Entry 1DZU (X-ray diffraction, 2.09 A resolution); this record covers chain P.

[Chain P]
Name: L-fuculose phosphate aldolase
Source organism: Escherichia coli
Notes: EC 4.1.2.17
UniProt: A0A037YR34 (A0A037YR34_ECOLX); residue numbers follow UniProt; this construct covers 1-215
Chain sequence (215 residues; each row starts with the number of its first residue):
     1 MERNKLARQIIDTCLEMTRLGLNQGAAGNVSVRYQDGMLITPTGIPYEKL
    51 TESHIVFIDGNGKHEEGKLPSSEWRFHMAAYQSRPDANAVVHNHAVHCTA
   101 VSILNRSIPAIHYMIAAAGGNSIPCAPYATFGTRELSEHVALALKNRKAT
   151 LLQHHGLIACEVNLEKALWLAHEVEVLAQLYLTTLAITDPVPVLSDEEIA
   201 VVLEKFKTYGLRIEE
Disordered / not traced: 210-215
Covalent attachments: beta-mercaptoethanol (BME) linked to Cys14
Sequence notes: engineered mutation Ala26 (Thr in A0A037YR34)
Metal / ion sites: Zn2+: Glu73, His92, His94, His155

[Summary]
Glu73, His92, His94 and His155 coordinate Zn2+.
Chain P is L-fuculose phosphate aldolase (Escherichia coli); the structure, L-Fuculose-1-Phosphate Aldolase
from Escherichia coli Mutant T26A, was determined by X-ray diffraction (same publication as 1DZV, 1DZW, 1DZX,
1DZY and 1DZZ).
